PDB entry 9JNV | electron microscopy, 3.00 A resolution | chains C and J of the 11 polymer chains in the assembly

== Chain C ==
Protein: Histone H2A
Organism: Xenopus laevis
Reference sequence: Q6AZJ8 (Q6AZJ8_XENLA); residues 1-129 here correspond to UniProt positions 2-130 (UniProt number = residue number + 1)
Amino-acid sequence (129 residues; numbered 1 to 129; the number before each row is that of its first residue):
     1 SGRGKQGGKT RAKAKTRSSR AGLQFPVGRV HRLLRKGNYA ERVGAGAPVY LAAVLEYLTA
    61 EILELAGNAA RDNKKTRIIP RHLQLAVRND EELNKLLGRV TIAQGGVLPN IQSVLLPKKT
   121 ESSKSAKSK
Not modelled in the structure: 1-11, 119-129

== Chain J ==
Molecule: 146-nt DNA strand
Organism: Escherichia coli K-12
Sequence (146 nucleotides; row label = number of the first residue in the row):
     1 ATCGGATGTA TATATCTGAC ACGTGCCTGG AGACTAGGGA GTAATCCCCT TGGCGGTTAA
    61 AACGCGGGGG ACAGCGCGTA CGTGCGTTTA AGCGGTGCTA GAGCTGTCTA CGACCAATTG
   121 AGCGGCCTCG GCACCGGGAT TCTCGA

== Interface between chain C and chain J ==
Contacting residue pairs (14; chain C residue first):
  Ala12(C) - DA33(J)  hydrogen bond to the phosphate
  Lys13(C) - DG32(J)  phosphate contact
  Ala14(C) - DA31(J)  phosphate contact
  Ala14(C) - DG32(J)  phosphate contact
  Lys15(C) - DA31(J)  phosphate contact
  Lys15(C) - DG32(J)  hydrogen bond to the phosphate
  Thr16(C) - DA31(J)  phosphate contact
  Arg17(C) - DA31(J)  salt bridge to the phosphate
  Gly28(C) - DG30(J)  phosphate contact
  Gly28(C) - DA31(J)  phosphate contact
  Arg29(C) - DG30(J)  phosphate contact
  Arg32(C) - DG30(J)  salt bridge to the phosphate
  Arg42(C) - DG39(J)  sugar contact
  Arg77(C) - DC20(J)  sugar contact
Interface residues without a listed pair, chain C (12 interface residues in all): Arg20
Interface residues without a listed pair, chain J (9 interface residues in all): DA21, DG29, DA40

== In short ==
12 residues of chain C face 9 of chain J across their interface, with 2 hydrogen bonds and 2 salt bridges.
Polar pairs include Ala12(C)-DA33(J), Lys15(C)-DG32(J) and Arg17(C)-DA31(J).
Chain C is Histone H2A (Xenopus laevis) and chain J is a 146-nt DNA strand (Escherichia coli K-12); the
structure, Structure of isw1-nucleosome complex in ADP(S) state, was determined by electron microscopy (same
publication as 9JNT, 9JNU, 9JO2, 9JO5, 9LIU and 9LJ2).
